2EXJ - chains A and D of the 4 polymer chains in the assembly; structure by X-ray diffraction, 2.20 A resolution.

[Chain A (and D)]
Protein: beta-D-xylosidase
Organism: Geobacillus stearothermophilus
Notes: EC 3.2.1.37; chain D of this document is another copy of the same molecule, construct and numbering; everything in this record applies to it too
UniProtKB: Q68HB3 (Q68HB3_BACST); numbering as in UniProt (aligned over 1-535)
Chain sequence (535 residues; numbered 1 to 535; the number before each row is that of its first residue):
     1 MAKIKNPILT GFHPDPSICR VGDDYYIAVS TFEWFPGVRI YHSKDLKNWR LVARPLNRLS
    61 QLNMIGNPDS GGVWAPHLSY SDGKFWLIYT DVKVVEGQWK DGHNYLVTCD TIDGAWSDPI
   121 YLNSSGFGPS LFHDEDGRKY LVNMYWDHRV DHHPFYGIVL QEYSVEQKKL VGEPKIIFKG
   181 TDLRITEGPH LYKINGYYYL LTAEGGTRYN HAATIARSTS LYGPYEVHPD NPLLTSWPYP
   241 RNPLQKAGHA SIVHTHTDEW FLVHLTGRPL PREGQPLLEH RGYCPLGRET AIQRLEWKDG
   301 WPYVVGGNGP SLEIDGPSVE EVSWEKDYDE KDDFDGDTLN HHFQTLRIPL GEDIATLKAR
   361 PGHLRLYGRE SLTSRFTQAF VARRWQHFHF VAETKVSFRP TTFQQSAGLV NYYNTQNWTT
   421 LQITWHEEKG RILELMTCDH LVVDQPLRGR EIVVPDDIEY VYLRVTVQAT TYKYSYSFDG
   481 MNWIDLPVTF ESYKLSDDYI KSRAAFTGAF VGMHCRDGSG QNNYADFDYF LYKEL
Unresolved in the structure: 1-2
Sequence notes: engineered mutation A2 (Ser in Q68HB3), G128 (Asp in Q68HB3)
Metal / ion sites: Ca2+: D333, G362, D528
Residues lining bound ligands: alpha-D-xylopyranose (XYS): P14, D15, S30, F32, W74, A75, K100, F127, F155, I185, E187, G206, T207, H249, R288, F506

[Interface between chain A and chain D]
Pairs across the interface - 93 pairs, chain A then chain D:
  I65(A) with I65(D), hydrophobic; F376(D)
  G66(A) with R375(D); F376(D)
  N67(A) with F376(D)
  K93(A) with F376(D)
  V94(A) with T373(D); S374(D)
  G97(A) with L441(D)
  Q98(A) with V443(D)
  W99(A) with S371(D); T373(D); W418(D), hydrophobic; M436(D), hydrophobic; V443(D), hydrophobic; R516(D)
  D101(A) with E370(D); S371(D), hydrogen bond; S374(D)
  H103(A) with E370(D), salt bridge
  Y121(A) with G520(D)
  N123(A) with S519(D)
  S124(A) with G518(D); S519(D), hydrogen bond (backbone-backbone)
  S125(A) with Q404(D), hydrogen bond (backbone-side chain); G518(D), hydrogen bond (backbone-backbone); S519(D), hydrogen bond (backbone-backbone)
  Y145(A) with T402(D), hydrogen bond; F403(D), hydrophobic; Q404(D)
  W146(A) with F403(D); Q404(D), hydrogen bond (backbone-side chain)
  D147(A) with F403(D)
  H148(A) with F403(D); M436(D); R516(D)
  R149(A) with F403(D); H426(D); E427(D), salt bridge; Q445(D)
  V150(A) with V443(D); Q445(D), hydrogen bond (backbone-side chain)
  Y156(A) with F403(D); E427(D), hydrogen bond
  P174(A) with Q521(D)
  E370(A) with D101(D); H103(D), salt bridge
  S371(A) with W99(D); D101(D), hydrogen bond
  T373(A) with V94(D); W99(D)
  S374(A) with V94(D); D101(D)
  R375(A) with G66(D); P68(D)
  F376(A) with I65(D); G66(D); N67(D); K93(D)
  T402(A) with Y145(D), hydrogen bond
  F403(A) with Y145(D), hydrophobic; W146(D); D147(D); H148(D), hydrogen bond (backbone-side chain); R149(D); Y156(D)
  Q404(A) with S125(D), hydrogen bond (side chain-backbone); Y145(D), hydrogen bond; W146(D), hydrogen bond (side chain-backbone)
  W418(A) with W99(D), hydrophobic
  H426(A) with R149(D)
  E427(A) with R149(D), salt bridge; Y156(D), hydrogen bond
  M436(A) with W99(D), hydrophobic; H148(D)
  L441(A) with E96(D); G97(D)
  V443(A) with Q98(D); W99(D), hydrophobic; V150(D)
  Q445(A) with R149(D); V150(D), hydrogen bond (side chain-backbone)
  R448(A) with D151(D)
  R516(A) with W99(D); H148(D), hydrogen bond
  G518(A) with S124(D); S125(D)
  S519(A) with N123(D); S124(D), hydrogen bond (backbone-backbone); S125(D)
  G520(A) with Y121(D), hydrogen bond (backbone-side chain); S124(D)
  Q521(A) with P174(D)
Other interface residues (no listed pair), chain A (49 interface residues in all): P68, E96, D151, W425, D444
Other interface residues (no listed pair), chain D (49 interface residues in all): W425, D444, R448

[In short]
Chain A and chain D each contribute 49 residues to their interface; the contacts include 20 hydrogen bonds and
4 salt bridges. Polar pairs include H103(A)-E370(D), R149(A)-E427(D) and D101(A)-S371(D). Ligands of chain A:
alpha-D-xylopyranose. D333(A), G362(A) and D528(A) form the Ca2+ site.
Chain A and chain D are both beta-D-xylosidase (Geobacillus stearothermophilus); the structure, Structure of
the family43 beta-Xylosidase D128G mutant from geobacillus stearothermophilus in complex with xylobiose, was
determined by X-ray diffraction (same publication as 2EXH, 2EXI and 2EXK).
